7UM1 - chains c and D of the 5 polymer chains in the assembly; structure by electron microscopy, 4.20 A resolution (low resolution: residue-level contacts below are approximate; hydrogen-bond / salt-bridge calls are withheld).

Chain c:
Protein: DNA-directed RNA polymerase beta subunit
Organism: Bacillus phage AR9
UniProt: A0A172JI16 (A0A172JI16_9CAUD); residues 1-496 here = UniProt positions 1-496
Chain sequence (496 residues; row label = number of the first residue in the row):
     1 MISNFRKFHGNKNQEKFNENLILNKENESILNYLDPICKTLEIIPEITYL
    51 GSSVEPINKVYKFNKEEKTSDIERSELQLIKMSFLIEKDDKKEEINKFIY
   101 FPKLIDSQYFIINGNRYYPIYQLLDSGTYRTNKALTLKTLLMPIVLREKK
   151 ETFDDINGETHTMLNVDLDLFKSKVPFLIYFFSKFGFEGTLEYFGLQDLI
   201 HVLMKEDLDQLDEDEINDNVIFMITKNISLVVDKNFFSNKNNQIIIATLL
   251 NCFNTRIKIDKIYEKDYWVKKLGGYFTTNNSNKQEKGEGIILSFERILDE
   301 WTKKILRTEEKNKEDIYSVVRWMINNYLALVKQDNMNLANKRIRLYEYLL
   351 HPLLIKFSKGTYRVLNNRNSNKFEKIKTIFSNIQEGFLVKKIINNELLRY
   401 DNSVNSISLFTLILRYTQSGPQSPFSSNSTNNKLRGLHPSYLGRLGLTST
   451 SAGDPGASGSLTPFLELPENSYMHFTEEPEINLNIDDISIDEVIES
Unresolved in the structure: 485-496

Chain D:
Protein: DNA-directed RNA polymerase
Organism: Bacillus phage AR9
Notes: EC 2.7.7.6
UniProt: A0A172JI62 (A0A172JI62_9CAUD); numbering as in UniProt (aligned over 1-631)
Chain sequence (631 residues; numbered 1 to 631; the number before each row is that of its first residue):
     1 MEKTYNLNDILLSNEYEKIKEDIKEEIINDMASKKVKYSNTSEFAKNDFL
    51 KDEFIDLVVDGETYEITYGNLITLLIVARPFNHFKVPMTEDLLFDLSDLK
   101 EYQNYYTTLLEHFGYSNEIKSIIKDVISELAIFSGDINVTFGNTVSIKSL
   151 IDLGNKVKRFRELLHYRLPNDEALEFNDIEAIIKKNLDEIMKILSETDNM
   201 LRYYIDSGAGINSKQFGQVLSLVGSKPDLFGKIIPYPINTSFLRGLDVRS
   251 FYINALGARKALITNYQQVRNSGYLTRKISMLLMDTKLIDLDDCGSHENN
   301 YLSINVENKDVLKRFSKRSYLNNNGELVEIDINDESLIGQVIKIPSPTTC
   351 ASNEGVCRKCYGKLFDINKDLNIGMIAVLLLTDPLTQRLLSAKHLLETRS
   401 SKIDWGTNFEENFIVNRNLIYPKVYNGTVIIKEDDFKEDEETEEQVFDTF
   451 TLKSGNRFISISSPMRLFLNKDLKKQLDESFYNIEEMQFEIPLNKLDEGD
   501 SFATFIMDNNELSKPLREIKDLIETNKYIKDHNVNEVVNYFIYLLNESGI
   551 NIQSVHSELIIREMMKLDDSDRTQFKNDKMPDYEIFRITDANLKGDSLSR
   601 SLLFEQVKKQLTTLDYDTFNKTKSSILDKLL
Unresolved in the structure: 395-510

Chain c / chain D interface:
Contacting residue pairs (20; chain c residue first):
  Asn432(c) - Gln267(D)
  Lys433(c) - Phe230(D)
  Arg435(c) - Arg259(D)
  Arg435(c) - Ile263(D)
  Gly436(c) - Leu229(D)
  Leu437(c) - Tyr252(D)
  Leu437(c) - Leu256(D)
  His438(c) - Tyr252(D)
  Pro439(c) - Tyr252(D)
  Leu447(c) - Phe251(D)
  Leu447(c) - Ala255(D)
  Leu447(c) - Arg259(D)
  Thr450(c) - Arg259(D)
  Thr450(c) - Leu262(D)
  Ala452(c) - Leu262(D)
  Gly453(c) - Tyr266(D)
  Pro455(c) - Leu262(D)
  Pro455(c) - Ile263(D)
  Pro455(c) - Tyr266(D)
  Gly456(c) - Arg259(D)
Other interface residues (no listed pair), chain c (14 interface residues in all): Asp454

Summary:
14 residues of chain c face 11 of chain D across their interface.
Here chain c is DNA-directed RNA polymerase beta subunit and chain D is DNA-directed RNA polymerase, both from
Bacillus phage AR9. Entry 7UM1 (Structure of bacteriophage AR9 non-virion RNAP polymerase holoenzyme) was
determined by electron microscopy together with 7S00, 7S01 and 7UM0 from the same study.
